PDB entry 9H28 | electron microscopy, 3.22 A resolution | chains B and C of the 6 polymer chains in the assembly

# Chain B (and C)
Molecule: Envelope protein E
From: tick-borne encephalitis virus-European subtype
Notes: chain C of this document is another copy of the same molecule, construct and numbering; everything in this record applies to it too
UniProtKB: chimeric construct of A0A7M3UFX3, P29837: residues 1-429 from A0A7M3UFX3 (A0A7M3UFX3_9FLAV) positions 281-709 (UniProt number = residue number + 280); residues 430-496 from P29837 positions 710-776 (UniProt number = residue number + 280)
Sequence (496 residues; row label = number of the first residue in the row):
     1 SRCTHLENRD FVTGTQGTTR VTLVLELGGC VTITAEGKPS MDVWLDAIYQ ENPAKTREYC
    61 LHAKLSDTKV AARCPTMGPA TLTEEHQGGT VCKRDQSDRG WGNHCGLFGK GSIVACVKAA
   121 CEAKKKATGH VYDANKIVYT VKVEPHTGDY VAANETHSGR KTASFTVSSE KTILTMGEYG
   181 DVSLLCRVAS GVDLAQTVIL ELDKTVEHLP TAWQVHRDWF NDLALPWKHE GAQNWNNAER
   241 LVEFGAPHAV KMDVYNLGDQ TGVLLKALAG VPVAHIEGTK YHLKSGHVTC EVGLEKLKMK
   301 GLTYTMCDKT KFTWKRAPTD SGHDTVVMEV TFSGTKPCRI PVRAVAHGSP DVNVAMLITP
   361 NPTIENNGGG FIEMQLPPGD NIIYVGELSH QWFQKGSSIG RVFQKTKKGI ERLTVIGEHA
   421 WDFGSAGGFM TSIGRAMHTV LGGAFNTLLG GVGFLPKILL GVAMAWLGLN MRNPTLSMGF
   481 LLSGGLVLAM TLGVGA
Covalent attachments: N-acetylglucosamine (NAG) linked to N154
Swiss-Prot annotation at these positions:
  - site: A496 (Cleavage)
From the paper describing this entry:
  - post-translational modification sites: N154

# Chain B / chain C interface
Residue-residue contacts (11):
  H347(B) with R187(C)
  D380(B) with R187(C)
  Y384(B) with E170(C), hydrogen bond
  S389(B) with S168(C); E170(C)
  H390(B) with V167(C)
  Q391(B) with V167(C), hydrogen bond (backbone-backbone); S169(C), hydrogen bond (side chain-backbone); C186(C), hydrogen bond (side chain-backbone); R187(C); V188(C), hydrogen bond (side chain-backbone)
Other interface residues (no listed pair), chain B (7 interface residues in all): F393
Other interface residues (no listed pair), chain C (10 interface residues in all): L185, A189, E291

# In short
The interface between chain B and chain C involves 7 residues on one side and 10 on the other, with 5 hydrogen
bonds. Polar pairs include Y384(B)-E170(C), Q391(B)-S169(C) and Q391(B)-C186(C). The paper reports a
modification site at N154(B).
Both chains are Envelope protein E (tick-borne encephalitis virus-European subtype). Entry 9H28 (Alternative
conformation LGTV with TBEV prME) was determined by electron microscopy (same publication as 9FK0 and 9FOJ).
